PDB entry 7RIY | X-ray diffraction, 3.70 A resolution | chains T and B of the 13 polymer chains in the assembly

[Chain T]
Molecule: Template strand DNA
Sequence (30 nucleotides; numbered 0 to 29; the number before each row is that of its first residue; numbering starts at 0):
     0 CCCTTCTCTC TGGTCATGAG CCTCTCGATG
Not modelled in the structure: 0-2, 29
Residues lining bound ligands: 5N0 (3-({3-[(3-{[4-({4-[(4-{[4-({(2R)-2-amino-4-[(1-methyl-4-{[1-methyl-4-({1-methyl-4-[(1-methyl-1H-imidazole-2-carbonyl)amino]-1H-imidazole-2-carbonyl}amino)-1H-pyrrole-2-carbonyl]amino}-1H-pyrrole-2-carbonyl)amino]butanoyl}amino)-1-methyl-1H-imidazole-2-carbonyl]amino}-1-methyl-1H-pyrrole-2-carbonyl)amino]-1-methyl-1H-pyrrole-2-carbonyl}amino)-1-methyl-1H-pyrrole-2-carbonyl]amino}propyl)(methyl)amino]propyl}carbamoyl)benzoic acid): DT8, DC9, DT10, DG11, DG12, DT13, DC14, DA15, DT16

[Chain B]
Name: DNA-directed RNA polymerase II subunit RPB2
From: Saccharomyces cerevisiae (strain ATCC 204508 / S288c)
Notes: EC 2.7.7.6
Reference sequence: P08518 (RPB2_YEAST); numbering as in UniProt (aligned over 1-1224)
Amino-acid sequence (1224 residues; each row starts with the number of its first residue):
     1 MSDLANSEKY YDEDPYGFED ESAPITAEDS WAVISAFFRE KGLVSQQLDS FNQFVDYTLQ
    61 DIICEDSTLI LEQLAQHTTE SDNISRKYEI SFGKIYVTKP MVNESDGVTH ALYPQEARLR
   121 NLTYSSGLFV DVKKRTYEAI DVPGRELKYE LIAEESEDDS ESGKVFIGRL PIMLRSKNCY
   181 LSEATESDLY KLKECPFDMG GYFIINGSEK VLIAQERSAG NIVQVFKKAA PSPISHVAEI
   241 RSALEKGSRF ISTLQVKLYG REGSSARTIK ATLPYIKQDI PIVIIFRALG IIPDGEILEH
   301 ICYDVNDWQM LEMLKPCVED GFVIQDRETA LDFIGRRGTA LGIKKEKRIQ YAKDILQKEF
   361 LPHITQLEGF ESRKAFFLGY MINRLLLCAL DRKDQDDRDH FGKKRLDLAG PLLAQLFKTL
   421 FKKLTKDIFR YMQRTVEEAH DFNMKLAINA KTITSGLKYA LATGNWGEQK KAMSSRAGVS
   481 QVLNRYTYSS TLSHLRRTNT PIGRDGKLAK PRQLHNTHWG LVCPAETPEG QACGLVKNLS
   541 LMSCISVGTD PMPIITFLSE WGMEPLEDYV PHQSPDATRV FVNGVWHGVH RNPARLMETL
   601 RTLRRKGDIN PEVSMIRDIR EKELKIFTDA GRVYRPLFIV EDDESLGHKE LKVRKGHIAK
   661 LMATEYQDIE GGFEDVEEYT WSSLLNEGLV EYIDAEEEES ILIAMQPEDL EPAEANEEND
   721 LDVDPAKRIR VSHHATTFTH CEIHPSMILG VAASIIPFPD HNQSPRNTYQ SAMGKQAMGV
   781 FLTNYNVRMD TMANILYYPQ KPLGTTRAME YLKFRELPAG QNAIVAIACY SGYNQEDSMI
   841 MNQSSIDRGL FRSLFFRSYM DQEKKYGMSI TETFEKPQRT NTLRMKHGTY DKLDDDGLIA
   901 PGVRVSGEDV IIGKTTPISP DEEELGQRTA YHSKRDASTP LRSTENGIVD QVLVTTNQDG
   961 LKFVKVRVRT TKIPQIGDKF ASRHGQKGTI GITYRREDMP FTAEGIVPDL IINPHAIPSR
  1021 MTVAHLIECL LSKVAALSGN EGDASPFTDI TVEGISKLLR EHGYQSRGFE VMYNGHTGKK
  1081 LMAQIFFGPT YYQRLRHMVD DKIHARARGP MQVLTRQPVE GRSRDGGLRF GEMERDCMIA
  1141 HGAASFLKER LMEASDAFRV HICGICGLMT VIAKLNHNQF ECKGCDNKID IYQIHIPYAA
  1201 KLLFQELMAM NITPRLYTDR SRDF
Not modelled in the structure: 1-19, 76-85, 139-161, 338-344, 439-445, 503-508, 644-646, 669-675, 715-720, 920-929, 1222-1224
Bound ions: Zn2+: Cys1163, Cys1166, Cys1185

[Interface between chain T and chain B]
Pairs across the interface (17):
  DG11(T) with Pro231(B), phosphate contact; Pro233(B), phosphate contact
  DC20(T) with Met1133(B), sugar contact
  DC21(T) with Arg1129(B), salt bridge to the phosphate; Gly1131(B), phosphate contact
  DT22(T) with Leu1128(B), sugar contact; Arg1129(B), hydrogen bond to the phosphate
  DC23(T) with Gly1121(B), phosphate contact; Arg1122(B), hydrogen bond to the phosphate
  DT24(T) with Met792(B), phosphate contact; Arg857(B), phosphate contact; Ser1123(B), phosphate contact
  DC25(T) with Met792(B), sugar contact; Arg857(B), salt bridge to the phosphate; Arg942(B), salt bridge to the phosphate
  DG26(T) with Thr791(B), hydrogen bond to the phosphate
  DA27(T) with Asn206(B), phosphate contact
Other interface residues (no listed pair), chain T (10 interface residues in all): DT28
Other interface residues (no listed pair), chain B (20 interface residues in all): Lys210, Tyr459, Ala462, Thr463, Gly1127, Glu1134

[In short]
Chain T and chain B form an interface of 10 and 20 residues respectively; the contacts include 3 hydrogen
bonds and 3 salt bridges. Polar contacts include DT22(T)-Arg1129(B), DC23(T)-Arg1122(B) and DG26(T)-Thr791(B).
Ligands of chain T: compound 5N0. Cys1163(B), Cys1166(B) and Cys1185(B) form the Zn2+ site.
Here chain T is Template strand DNA and chain B is DNA-directed RNA polymerase II subunit RPB2 (Saccharomyces
cerevisiae (strain ATCC 204508 / S288c)). Entry 7RIY (RNA polymerase II elongation complex with hairpin
polyamide Py-Im 1, scaffold 2 soaked with UTP) was determined by X-ray diffraction, deposited together with
7RIM, 7RIP, 7RIQ, 7RIW and 7RIX.
